8SI9 - chains B and C of the 9 polymer chains in the assembly; structure by electron microscopy, 2.98 A resolution.

== Chain B ==
Molecule: Gamma-aminobutyric acid receptor subunit alpha-1
Organism: Homo sapiens
UniProtKB: P14867 (GBRA1_HUMAN); the construct has insertions or renumbered stretches relative to UniProt, so the offset changes along the chain: 1-312 = UniProt 28-339; 320-358 = UniProt 418-456
Chain sequence (358 residues; each row starts with the number of its first residue):
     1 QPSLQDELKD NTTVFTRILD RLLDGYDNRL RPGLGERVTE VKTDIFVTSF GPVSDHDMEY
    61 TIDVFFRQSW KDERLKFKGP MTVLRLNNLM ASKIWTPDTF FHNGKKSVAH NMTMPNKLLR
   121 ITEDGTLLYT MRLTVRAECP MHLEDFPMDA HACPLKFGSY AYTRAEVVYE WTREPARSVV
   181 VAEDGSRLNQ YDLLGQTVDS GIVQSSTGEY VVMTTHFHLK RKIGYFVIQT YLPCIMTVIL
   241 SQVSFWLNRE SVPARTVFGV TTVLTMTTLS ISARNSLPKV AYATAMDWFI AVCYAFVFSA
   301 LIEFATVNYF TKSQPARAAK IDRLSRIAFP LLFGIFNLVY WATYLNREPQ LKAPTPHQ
Not modelled in the structure: 1-10, 348-358
Sequence notes: linker (313-319)
Cystine bridges: Cys-139/Cys-153
Glycans and other covalent adducts: glycan linked to Asn-111
Residues lining bound ligands:
  - gamma-amino-butanoic acid (ABU): Phe-65, Arg-67, Leu-118, Thr-130
  - allopregnanolone (Y4B): Ile-239, Gln-242, Val-243, Trp-246, Pro-330
UniProt features mapped onto this chain:
  - binding site (4-aminobutanoate): Arg-67, Thr-130
  - binding site (3alpha-hydroxy-5alpha-pregnan-11,20-dione): Trp-246
  - glycosylation (N-linked (GlcNAc...) asparagine): Asn-11, Asn-111
What the authors report for this chain:
  - binding site for allopregnanolone: Gln-242, Trp-246
  - conformationally variable residues: Trp-246
  - mutagenesis - Q242L: abolished signaling in response to neurosteroids (citing earlier work)
  - mutagenesis - W246L: abolished signaling in response to allopregnanolone (citing earlier work)

== Chain C ==
Molecule: Gamma-aminobutyric acid receptor subunit beta-2
Organism: Homo sapiens
UniProtKB: P47870 (GBRB2_HUMAN); the construct has insertions or renumbered stretches relative to UniProt, so the offset changes along the chain: 1-307 = UniProt 25-331; 315-341 = UniProt 486-512
Chain sequence (364 residues; each row starts with the number of its first residue):
     1 QSVNDPSNMS LVKETVDRLL KGYDIRLRPD FGGPPVAVGM NIDIASIDMV SEVNMDYTLT
    61 MYFQQAWRDK RLSYNVIPLN LTLDNRVADQ LWVPDTYFLN DKKSFVHGVT VKNRMIRLHP
   121 DGTVLYGLRI TTTAACMMDL RRYPLDEQNC TLEIESYGYT TDDIEFYWRG DDNAVTGVTK
   181 IELPQFSIVD YKLITKKVVF STGSYPRLSL SFKLKRNIGY FILQTYMPSI LITILSWVSF
   241 WINYDASAAR VALGITTVLT MTTINTHLRE TLPKIPYVKA IDMYLMGCFV FVFMALLEYA
   301 LVNYIFFSQP ARAAAIDRWS RIFFPVVFSF FNIVYWLYYV NVDGSGATNF SLLKQAGDVE
   361 ENPG
Not modelled in the structure: 1-6, 341-364
Sequence notes: linker (308-314); expression tag (342-364)
Cystine bridges: Cys-136/Cys-150
Glycans and other covalent adducts: N-acetylglucosamine (NAG) linked to Asn-80, Asn-149
Residues lining bound ligands:
  - gamma-amino-butanoic acid (ABU): Tyr-97, Glu-155, Ser-156, Tyr-157, Phe-200, Thr-202, Tyr-205
  - allopregnanolone (Y4B): Leu-297, Ala-300, Leu-301, Tyr-304
UniProt features mapped onto this chain:
  - binding site (histamine): Tyr-97, Ser-156, Tyr-157, Thr-202
  - binding site (4-aminobutanoate): Tyr-157, Thr-202
  - glycosylation (N-linked (GlcNAc...) asparagine): Asn-8, Asn-80, Asn-149
What the authors report for this chain:
  - binding site for allopregnanolone: Leu-301

== How chain B and chain C interact ==
Residue-residue contacts (70):
  Gly-25(B) / Lys-13(C)  hydrogen bond (backbone-side chain)
  Asp-27(B) / Lys-13(C)
  Asn-28(B) / Asp-84(C)
  Asn-28(B) / Arg-86(C)
  Arg-29(B) / Val-16(C)
  Arg-29(B) / Asp-17(C)  salt bridge
  Arg-29(B) / Leu-20(C)
  Arg-29(B) / Leu-83(C)
  Arg-29(B) / Asp-84(C)  hydrogen bond (backbone-backbone)
  Leu-30(B) / Met-9(C)  hydrophobic
  Leu-30(B) / Val-12(C)  hydrophobic
  Leu-30(B) / Lys-13(C)
  Arg-31(B) / Met-9(C)
  Gly-33(B) / Met-9(C)
  Leu-34(B) / Met-9(C)
  Leu-34(B) / Val-12(C)  hydrophobic
  Leu-34(B) / Leu-81(C)  hydrophobic
  Arg-74(B) / Met-9(C)
  Ser-92(B) / Arg-86(C)  hydrogen bond (backbone-side chain)
  Ile-94(B) / Arg-86(C)  hydrogen bond (backbone-side chain)
  Asp-98(B) / Asn-85(C)
  Asp-98(B) / Val-111(C)
  Thr-99(B) / Val-109(C)
  Thr-99(B) / Thr-110(C)  hydrogen bond (backbone-backbone)
  Phe-100(B) / Tyr-62(C)
  Phe-100(B) / Val-109(C)
  Phe-100(B) / Asn-113(C)
  Phe-100(B) / Arg-129(C)
  Phe-101(B) / Arg-129(C)  hydrogen bond (backbone-side chain)
  Gly-104(B) / His-107(C)
  Gly-104(B) / Arg-129(C)  hydrogen bond (backbone-side chain)
  Lys-105(B) / Asp-48(C)
  Lys-105(B) / Phe-105(C)
  Lys-105(B) / His-107(C)
  Lys-106(B) / Phe-105(C)
  Ser-107(B) / Val-109(C)
  Met-131(B) / Thr-110(C)
  Leu-133(B) / Val-109(C)  hydrophobic
  Glu-138(B) / Ser-46(C)  hydrogen bond
  Glu-138(B) / Asp-48(C)
  Tyr-160(B) / Tyr-62(C)
  Tyr-160(B) / Arg-114(C)
  Tyr-160(B) / Met-115(C)
  Tyr-160(B) / Leu-128(C)  hydrogen bond (side chain-backbone)
  Tyr-160(B) / Arg-129(C)
  Ala-161(B) / Thr-82(C)
  Ala-161(B) / Met-115(C)  hydrophobic
  Ala-161(B) / Arg-117(C)  hydrogen bond (backbone-side chain)
  Tyr-162(B) / Thr-82(C)
  Glu-166(B) / Thr-82(C)  hydrogen bond
  Ser-206(B) / Gln-64(C)  hydrogen bond
  Thr-207(B) / Gln-64(C)
  Thr-207(B) / Met-115(C)
  Thr-207(B) / Arg-117(C)  hydrogen bond (backbone-side chain)
  Tyr-210(B) / Arg-117(C)  hydrogen bond
  Thr-256(B) / Ala-249(C)
  Val-260(B) / Leu-253(C)  hydrophobic
  Val-263(B) / Leu-235(C)  hydrophobic
  Leu-264(B) / Thr-256(C)
  Leu-264(B) / Thr-260(C)
  Arg-274(B) / Tyr-220(C)
  Arg-274(B) / Leu-223(C)
  Lys-279(B) / Pro-184(C)
  Lys-279(B) / Tyr-220(C)
  Val-280(B) / Tyr-220(C)
  Asp-287(B) / Leu-223(C)
  Tyr-294(B) / Leu-231(C)  hydrophobic
  Phe-298(B) / Leu-231(C)
  Tyr-309(B) / Arg-321(C)
  Lys-312(B) / Asn-243(C)
Also at the interface, not in a pair above, chain B (58 interface residues in all): Pro-32, Gly-35, Asp-57, Phe-66, Pro-97, His-102, Val-108, Ala-109, Thr-163, Val-252, Thr-267, Ile-271, Asn-275, Ala-281, Tyr-282, Leu-301, Asn-308
Also at the interface, not in a pair above, chain C (55 interface residues in all): Met-49, Leu-79, Val-87, Gln-90, Gly-127, Gln-185, Asn-217, Gly-219, Gln-224, Pro-228, Ile-232, Val-238, Trp-241, Ile-242, Ala-246, Ile-264, His-267

== Summary ==
Chain B and chain C form an interface of 58 and 55 residues respectively; the contacts include 14 hydrogen
bonds and 1 salt bridge. Polar contacts include Arg-29(B)/Asp-17(C), Gly-25(B)/Lys-13(C) and
Ser-92(B)/Arg-86(C). The paper reports a binding site for allopregnanolone at Gln-242(B), Trp-246(B) and
Leu-301(C); Q242L of chain B abolishes signaling in response to neurosteroids.
Here chain B is Gamma-aminobutyric acid receptor subunit alpha-1 and chain C is Gamma-aminobutyric acid
receptor subunit beta-2, both from Homo sapiens. Entry 8SI9 (Human GABAA receptor alpha1-beta2-gamma2 subtype
in complex with GABA plus allopregnanolone) was determined by electron microscopy, deposited together with
8SGO and 8SID.
